PDB entry 8DAN | electron microscopy, 4.74 A resolution (low resolution: residue-level contacts below are approximate; hydrogen-bond / salt-bridge calls are withheld) | chains C and G of the 12 polymer chains in the assembly

[Chain C]
Protein: Matrix remodeling-associated protein 8
Source organism: Asarcornis scutulata
Reference sequence: A0A7K7KW08 (A0A7K7KW08_9AVES); residues 32-296 here correspond to UniProt positions 31-295 (UniProt number = residue number - 1)
Chain sequence (265 residues; numbered 32 to 296; the number before each row is that of its first residue):
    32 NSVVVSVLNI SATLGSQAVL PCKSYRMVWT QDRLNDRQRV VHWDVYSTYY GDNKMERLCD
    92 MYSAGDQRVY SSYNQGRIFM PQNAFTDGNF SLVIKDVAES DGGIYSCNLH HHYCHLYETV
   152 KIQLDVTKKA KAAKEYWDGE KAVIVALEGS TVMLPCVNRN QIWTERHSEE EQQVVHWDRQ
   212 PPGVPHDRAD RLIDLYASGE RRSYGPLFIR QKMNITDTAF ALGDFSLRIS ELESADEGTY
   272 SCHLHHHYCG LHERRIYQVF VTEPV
Disulfide bonds: Cys53-Cys273, Cys138-Cys187, Cys145-Cys280
What the authors report for this chain:
  - post-translational modification sites: Asn40, Asn120, Asn245

[Chain G]
Protein: E1 envelope glycoprotein
Source organism: Western equine encephalitis virus
Reference sequence: Q1W679 (Q1W679_WEEV); residues 1-438 here correspond to UniProt positions 798-1235 (UniProt number = residue number + 797)
Chain sequence (438 residues; row label = number of the first residue in the row):
     1 FEHATTVPNV PGIPYKALVE RAGYAPLNLE ITVVSSELTP STNKEYVTCK FHTVVPSPQV
    61 KCCGSLECKA SSKADYTCRV FGGVYPFMWG GAQCFCDSEN TQLSEAYVEF APDCTIDHAV
   121 ALKVHTAALK VGLRIVYGNT TARLDTFVNG VTPGSSRDLK VIAGPISAAF SPFDHKVVIR
   181 KGLVYNYDFP EYGAMNPGAF GDIQASSLDA TDIVARTDIR LLKPSVKNIH VPYTQAVSGY
   241 EMWKNNSGRP LQETAPFGCK IEVEPLRATN CAYGHIPISI DIPDAAFVRS SESPTILEVS
   301 CTVADCIYSA DFGGSLTLQY KANREGHCPV HSHSTTAVLK EATTHVTATG SITLHFSTSS
   361 PQANFIVSLC GKKTTCNAEC KPPADHIIGE PHKVDQEFQA AVSKTSWNWL LALFGGASSL
   421 IVVGLIVLVC SSMLINTR
Disulfide bonds: Cys49-Cys114, Cys62-Cys94, Cys63-Cys96, Cys68-Cys78, Cys259-Cys271, Cys301-Cys376, Cys306-Cys380, Cys328-Cys370
Glycans and other covalent adducts: N-acetylglucosamine (NAG) linked to Asn139

[How chain C and chain G interact]
Pairs across the interface (9):
  Asn114(C) - Ser225(G)
  Asp118(C) - Gly83(G)
  Asp118(C) - Tyr85(G)
  Val188(C) - Ser98(G)
  Arg190(C) - Val84(G)
  Arg190(C) - Tyr85(G)
  Arg190(C) - Ser98(G)
  Gln192(C) - Lys227(G)
  Thr195(C) - Lys227(G)
Also at the interface, not in a pair above, chain C (7 interface residues in all): Thr117
Also at the interface, not in a pair above, chain G (8 interface residues in all): Pro86, Cys96

[Overview]
7 residues of chain C and 8 residues of chain G are in contact. Covalently linked N-acetylglucosamine: at
Asn139(G). From the paper: modification sites Asn40(C), Asn120(C) and Asn245(C).
Chain C is Matrix remodeling-associated protein 8 (Asarcornis scutulata) and chain G is E1 envelope
glycoprotein (Western equine encephalitis virus); the structure, CryoEM structure of Western equine
encephalitis virus VLP in complex with the avian MXRA8 receptor, was determined by electron microscopy,
deposited together with 8DAQ and 8SQN.
